PDB entry 9N6C | electron microscopy, 2.99 A resolution | chains E and H of the 7 polymer chains in the assembly

== Chain E ==
Name: RNA-directed DNA polymerase
Organism: Escherichia coli
Notes: EC 2.7.7.49
UniProtKB: A0AAD2V6H6 (A0AAD2V6H6_ECOLX); residues 1-311 here = UniProt positions 1-311
Chain sequence (311 residues; row label = number of the first residue in the row):
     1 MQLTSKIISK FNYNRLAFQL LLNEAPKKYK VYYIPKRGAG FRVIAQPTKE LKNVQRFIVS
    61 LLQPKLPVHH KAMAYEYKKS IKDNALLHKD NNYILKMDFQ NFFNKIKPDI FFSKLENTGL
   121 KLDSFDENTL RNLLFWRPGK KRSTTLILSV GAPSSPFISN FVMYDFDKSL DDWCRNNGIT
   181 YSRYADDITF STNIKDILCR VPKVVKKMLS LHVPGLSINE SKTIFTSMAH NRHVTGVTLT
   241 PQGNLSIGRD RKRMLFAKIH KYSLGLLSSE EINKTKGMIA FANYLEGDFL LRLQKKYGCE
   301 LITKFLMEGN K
Disordered / not traced: 1, 310-311
Reported in the primary citation:
  - mutagenesis - S217R/N219R/E220R: decreased growth

== Chain H ==
Molecule: Retron IA msDNA
Organism: Escherichia coli
Sequence (92 nucleotides; numbered 1 to 92; the number before each row is that of its first residue):
     1 TAAAGACAGC GAAAGACACA GATTTCTCCT TCGCATATCT GCCCCGGGCA GGGATGCGAA
    61 GGAGAAATCT GTGTCTTTCG CAACCCTAAA CC
Disordered / not traced: 1-8, 39-49

== Interface between chain E and chain H ==
Residue-residue contacts - 32 pairs, chain E then chain H:
  Lys27(E) with DA83(H), hydrogen bond to the base
  Lys28(E) with DA83(H), base contact
  Tyr29(E) with DA83(H), base contact
  Lys30(E) with DA83(H), salt bridge to the phosphate; DC84(H), hydrogen bond to the base
  Tyr32(E) with DC84(H), base contact
  Tyr33(E) with DC79(H), sugar contact; DG80(H), base contact
  Arg37(E) with DC91(H), salt bridge to the phosphate
  Phe41(E) with DG80(H), base contact
  Pro47(E) with DC84(H), sugar contact
  Thr48(E) with DA83(H), sugar contact; DC84(H), phosphate contact
  Lys49(E) with DC85(H), phosphate contact
  Lys52(E) with DC84(H), phosphate contact; DC85(H), salt bridge to the phosphate
  Tyr75(E) with DC92(H), hydrogen bond to the base
  Ile81(E) with DC91(H), sugar contact
  Lys107(E) with DG9(H), salt bridge to the phosphate
  Pro138(E) with DG9(H), base contact
  Thr145(E) with DG9(H), phosphate contact; DC10(H), hydrogen bond to the phosphate
  Ile147(E) with DG9(H), sugar contact
  Tyr184(E) with DC91(H), hydrogen bond to the base; DC92(H), sugar contact
  Ala185(E) with DC92(H), sugar contact
  Asp186(E) with DC92(H), phosphate contact
  Asp187(E) with DC92(H), phosphate contact
  Thr235(E) with DC91(H), sugar contact
  Lys274(E) with DA89(H), salt bridge to the phosphate
  Gly277(E) with DA89(H), sugar contact
  Phe281(E) with DA90(H), sugar contact
Other interface residues (no listed pair), chain E (35 interface residues in all): Val31, Val43, Gln46, Lys105, Gly139, Ser143, Arg251, Asn273, Met278
Other interface residues (no listed pair), chain H (13 interface residues in all): DC81, DA88

== Summary ==
The interface between chain E and chain H involves 35 residues on one side and 13 on the other; the contacts
include 5 hydrogen bonds and 5 salt bridges. Among the polar pairs are Lys27(E)-DA83(H), Lys30(E)-DC84(H) and
Tyr75(E)-DC92(H). From the paper: S217R/N219R/E220R of chain E reduce growth.
Here chain E is RNA-directed DNA polymerase and chain H is Retron IA msDNA, both from Escherichia coli. Entry
9N6C (Structure of the Retron IA Complex without the HNH Nuclease) was determined by electron microscopy,
deposited together with 9N69 and 9N6B.
